1IJ3 - chains A and B of the 3 polymer chains in the assembly; structure by X-ray diffraction, 1.80 A resolution.

[Chain A (and B)]
Name: general control protein GCN4
Notes: fragment: coiled coil region; chain B of this document is another copy of the same molecule, construct and numbering; everything in this record applies to it too
UniProtKB: P03069 (GCN4_YEAST); residues 1-33 here correspond to UniProt positions 249-281 (UniProt number = residue number + 248)
Amino-acid sequence (34 residues; each row starts with the number of its first residue; numbering starts at 0):
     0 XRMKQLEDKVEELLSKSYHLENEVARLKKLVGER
Unresolved in the structure: 33 (chain B: 32-33)
Sequence notes: engineered mutation Ser-16 (Asn264 in P03069)
Modified positions: ACE (acetyl group) at position 0
Swiss-Prot annotation at these positions:
  - region: Leu-5 to Leu-26 (Leucine-zipper)
From the paper describing this entry:
  - contacts within the chain: Leu-13/Ser-16 (backbone contact)

[How chain A and chain B interact]
Residue-residue contacts - 21 pairs, chain A then chain B:
  ACE_0(A) / Met-2(B)
  Met-2(A) / Met-2(B)  hydrophobic
  Leu-5(A) / Met-2(B)  hydrophobic
  Leu-5(A) / Leu-5(B)  hydrophobic
  Leu-5(A) / Glu-6(B)
  Leu-5(A) / Val-9(B)  hydrophobic
  Lys-8(A) / Val-9(B)
  Val-9(A) / Val-9(B)  hydrophobic
  Leu-12(A) / Val-9(B)  hydrophobic
  Leu-12(A) / Leu-12(B)  hydrophobic
  Leu-12(A) / Leu-13(B)  hydrophobic
  Lys-15(A) / Ser-16(B)  hydrogen bond
  Lys-15(A) / Tyr-17(B)
  Lys-15(A) / Glu-20(B)  salt bridge
  Leu-19(A) / Glu-20(B)
  Glu-22(A) / Val-23(B)
  Glu-22(A) / Lys-27(B)  salt bridge
  Leu-26(A) / Val-23(B)  hydrophobic
  Leu-26(A) / Lys-27(B)
  Leu-29(A) / Val-30(B)
  Gly-31(A) / Val-30(B)
Also at the interface, not in a pair above, chain A (14 interface residues in all): Val-23, Val-30
Also at the interface, not in a pair above, chain B (14 interface residues in all): Leu-19, Leu-26

[Overview]
The chain A/chain B interface involves 14 residues from each chain; the contacts include 1 hydrogen bond and 2
salt bridges. Polar pairs include Lys-15(A)/Glu-20(B), Glu-22(A)/Lys-27(B) and Lys-15(A)/Ser-16(B). From the
paper: contacts within the chain involving Leu-13(A) and Ser-16(A).
Chain A and chain B are both general control protein GCN4; the structure, GCN4-pVSL Coiled-coil trimer with
Serine at the a(16) position, was determined by X-ray diffraction together with 1IJ0, 1IJ1 and 1IJ2 from the
same study.
